Entry 5CHA (X-ray diffraction, 1.67 A resolution); this record covers chains B and F of the 6 polymer chains in the assembly.

Chain B (and F):
Molecule: Alpha-chymotrypsin A
From: Bos taurus
Notes: EC 3.4.21.1; chain F of this document is another copy of the same molecule, construct and numbering; everything in this record applies to it too
UniProtKB: P00766 (CTRA_BOVIN); residues 16-146 here = UniProt positions 16-146
Chain sequence (131 residues; each row starts with the number of its first residue):
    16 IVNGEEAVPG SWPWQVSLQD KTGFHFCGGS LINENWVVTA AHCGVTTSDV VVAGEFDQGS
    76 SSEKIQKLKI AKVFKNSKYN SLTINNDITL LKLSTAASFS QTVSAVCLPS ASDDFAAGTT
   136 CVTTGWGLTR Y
Disulfides: Cys42-Cys58
Curated features (UniProtKB/Swiss-Prot):
  - active site (Charge relay system): His57, Asp102

How chain B and chain F interact:
Residue-residue contacts (4; chain B residue first):
  Thr37(B) with Phe39(F)
  His57(B) with Tyr146(F)
  Ser96(B) with Arg145(F)
  Tyr146(B) with His57(F)
Also at the interface, not in a pair above, chain B (7 interface residues in all): Gln73, Ile99, Arg145
Also at the interface, not in a pair above, chain F (8 interface residues in all): Thr37, Gly59, Gln73, Ile99

Overview:
7 residues of chain B and 8 residues of chain F are in contact. Curated annotation (UniProt) lists active-site
residues His57(B) and Asp102(B) on chain B.
Chain B and chain F are both Alpha-chymotrypsin A (Bos taurus); the structure, The refinement and the
structure of the dimer of alpha-*chymotrypsin at 1.67-*angstroms resolution, was determined by X-ray
diffraction.
